PDB entry 5OMC | X-ray diffraction, 2.38 A resolution | chains A and D of the 4 polymer chains in the assembly

[Chain A]
Protein: Replication factor A protein 1
From: Saccharomyces cerevisiae (strain ATCC 204508 / S288c)
UniProtKB: P22336 (RFA1_YEAST); numbering as in UniProt (aligned over 1-132)
Chain sequence (134 residues; row label = number of the first residue in the row; numbers below 1 keep their minus sign (Gly-1 is residue -1)):
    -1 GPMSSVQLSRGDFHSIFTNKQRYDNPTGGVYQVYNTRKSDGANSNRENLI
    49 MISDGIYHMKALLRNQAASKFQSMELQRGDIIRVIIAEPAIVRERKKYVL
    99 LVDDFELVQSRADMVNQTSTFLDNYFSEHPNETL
Unresolved in the structure: -1 to 3, 35-42
Sequence notes: expression tag (-1 to 0); engineered mutation Glu45 (Lys in P22336)
Curated features (UniProtKB/Swiss-Prot):
  - modified residue: Ser2 (N-acetylserine)

[Chain D]
Protein: DNA damage checkpoint protein LCD1
From: Kluyveromyces lactis
UniProtKB: Q6CUV9 (LCD1_KLULA); residues 1-109 here = UniProt positions 1-109
Chain sequence (111 residues; each row starts with the number of its first residue; numbers below 1 keep their minus sign (Gly-1 is residue -1)):
    -1 GPMADLWDDNDDDDDILELVNRPPMSQMAVPIKPPESQAEQLMKAKGEVG
    49 VLRQKLSMLEKTLREHDDNQKKLESSLKSSHEEEVTKLKIELERLEDERK
    99 FMLLEQKHLFT
Unresolved in the structure: -1 to 9, 107-109
Sequence notes: expression tag (-1 to 0)

[Chain A / chain D interface]
Pairs across the interface (41):
  Arg44(A) with Asp10(D), salt bridge; Leu15(D)
  Leu47(A) with Asp11(D); Ile14(D), hydrophobic
  Lys58(A) with Asp11(D), salt bridge; Ile14(D)
  Leu60(A) with Ile14(D); Leu15(D), hydrophobic; Leu17(D); Val18(D)
  Arg62(A) with Leu17(D), hydrogen bond (side chain-backbone); Val18(D); Arg20(D), hydrogen bond (side chain-backbone); Pro22(D)
  Asn63(A) with Pro22(D); Ala27(D); Val28(D); Pro29(D)
  Gln64(A) with Met26(D), hydrogen bond (side chain-backbone); Ala27(D); Val28(D), hydrogen bond (side chain-backbone)
  Ser67(A) with Ile30(D)
  Ile84(A) with Ser24(D); Met26(D), hydrophobic
  Glu86(A) with Arg20(D), salt bridge; Pro22(D); Met23(D), hydrogen bond (side chain-backbone)
  Val90(A) with Asp13(D); Ile14(D), hydrophobic; Leu17(D), hydrophobic
  Arg91(A) with Asp10(D), hydrogen bond (side chain-backbone); Asp13(D), salt bridge
  Lys95(A) with Asp10(D), hydrogen bond (side chain-backbone); Asp11(D), salt bridge; Asp13(D), salt bridge; Ile14(D)
  Val97(A) with Ile14(D), hydrophobic; Leu17(D), hydrophobic
  Leu99(A) with Leu17(D), hydrophobic; Arg20(D)
  Asp101(A) with Ala27(D)
Also at the interface, not in a pair above, chain A (18 interface residues in all): Asn43, Ala88
Also at the interface, not in a pair above, chain D (17 interface residues in all): Pro21

[In short]
Chain A and chain D form an interface of 18 and 17 residues respectively, with 7 hydrogen bonds and 6 salt
bridges. Polar contacts include Arg44(A)-Asp10(D), Lys58(A)-Asp11(D) and Glu86(A)-Arg20(D).
Here chain A is Replication factor A protein 1 (Saccharomyces cerevisiae (strain ATCC 204508 / S288c)) and
chain D is DNA damage checkpoint protein LCD1 (Kluyveromyces lactis). Entry 5OMC (Crystal structure of K.
lactis Ddc2 N-terminus in complex with S. cerevisiae Rfa1 (K45E mutant) N-OB ...) was determined by X-ray
diffraction, deposited together with 5OMB.
